6X26 - chains J and Q of the 9 polymer chains in the assembly; structure by electron microscopy, 4.10 A resolution (low resolution: residue-level contacts below are approximate; hydrogen-bond / salt-bridge calls are withheld).

== Chain J ==
Protein: DNA-directed RNA polymerase subunit beta'
Source organism: Escherichia coli
Notes: EC 2.7.7.6
Reference sequence: A0A4S1NBU2 (A0A4S1NBU2_ECOLX); residues 1-1407 here = UniProt positions 1-1407
Sequence (1407 residues; each row starts with the number of its first residue):
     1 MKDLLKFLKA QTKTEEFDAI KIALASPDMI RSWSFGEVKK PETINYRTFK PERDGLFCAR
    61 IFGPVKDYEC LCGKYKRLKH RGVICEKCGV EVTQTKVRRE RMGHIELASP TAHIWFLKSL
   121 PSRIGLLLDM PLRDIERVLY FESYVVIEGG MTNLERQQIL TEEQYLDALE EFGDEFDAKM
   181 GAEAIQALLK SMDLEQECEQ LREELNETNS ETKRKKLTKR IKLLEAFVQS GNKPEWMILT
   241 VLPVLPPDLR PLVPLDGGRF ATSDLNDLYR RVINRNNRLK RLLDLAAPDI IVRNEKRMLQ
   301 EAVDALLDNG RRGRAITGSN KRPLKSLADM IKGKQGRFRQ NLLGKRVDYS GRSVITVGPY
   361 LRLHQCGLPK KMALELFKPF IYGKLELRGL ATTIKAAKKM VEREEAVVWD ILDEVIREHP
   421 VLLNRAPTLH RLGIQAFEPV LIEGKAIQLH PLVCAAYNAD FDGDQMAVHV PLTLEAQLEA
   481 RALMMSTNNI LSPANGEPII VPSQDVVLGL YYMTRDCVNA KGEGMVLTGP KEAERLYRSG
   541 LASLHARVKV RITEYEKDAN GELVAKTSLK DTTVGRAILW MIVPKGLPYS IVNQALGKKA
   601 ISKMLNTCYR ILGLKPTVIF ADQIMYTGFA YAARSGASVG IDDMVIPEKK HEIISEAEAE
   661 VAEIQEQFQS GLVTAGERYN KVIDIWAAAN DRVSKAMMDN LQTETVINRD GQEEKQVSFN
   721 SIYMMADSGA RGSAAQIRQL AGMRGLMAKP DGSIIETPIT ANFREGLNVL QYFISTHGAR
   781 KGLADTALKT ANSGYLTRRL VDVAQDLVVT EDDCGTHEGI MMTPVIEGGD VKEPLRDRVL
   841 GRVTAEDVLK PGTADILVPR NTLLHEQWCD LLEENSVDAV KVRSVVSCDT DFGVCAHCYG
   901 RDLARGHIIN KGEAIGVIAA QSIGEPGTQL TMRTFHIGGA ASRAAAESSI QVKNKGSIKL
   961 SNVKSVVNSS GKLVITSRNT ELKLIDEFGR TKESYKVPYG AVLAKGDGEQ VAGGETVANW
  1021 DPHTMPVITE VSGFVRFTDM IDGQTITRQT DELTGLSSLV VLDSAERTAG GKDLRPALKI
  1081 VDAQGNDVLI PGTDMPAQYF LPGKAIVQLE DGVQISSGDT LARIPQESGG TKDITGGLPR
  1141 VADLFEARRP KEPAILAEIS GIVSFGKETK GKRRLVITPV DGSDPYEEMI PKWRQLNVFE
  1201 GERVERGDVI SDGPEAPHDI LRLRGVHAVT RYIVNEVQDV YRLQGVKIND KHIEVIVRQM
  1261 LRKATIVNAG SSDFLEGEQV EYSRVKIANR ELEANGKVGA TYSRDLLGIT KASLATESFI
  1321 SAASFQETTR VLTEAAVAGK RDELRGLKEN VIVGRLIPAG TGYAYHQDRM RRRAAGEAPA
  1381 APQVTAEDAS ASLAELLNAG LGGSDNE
Disordered / not traced: 1-15, 934-947, 1127-1134, 1374-1407
Differences from the reference sequence: conflict Val1384 (Met in A0A4S1NBU2)
Ion coordination: Zn2+ site 1: Cys72, Cys85, Cys88; Mg2+: Asp460, Asp462, Asp464 (shared with 1 residue of chain R); Zn2+ site 2: Cys814, Cys888, Cys895, Cys898

== Chain Q ==
Molecule: 64-nt DNA strand
Sequence (64 nucleotides; numbered 201 to 264; the number before each row is that of its first residue):
   201 CCCAACGGCA CCGCTGCAAG GAATAGGATA CTTGCGGGCT AGGCTCTTAT GGCGGCGAAT
   261 ACCC
Disordered / not traced: 201-209, 242-247

== Interface between chain J and chain Q ==
Contacting residue pairs - 11 pairs, chain J then chain Q:
  Asn45(J) - DC239(Q)
  Arg47(J) - DG238(Q)
  Arg47(J) - DC239(Q)
  Leu120(J) - DA258(Q)
  Pro121(J) - DA258(Q)
  Lys219(J) - DA258(Q)
  Arg314(J) - DT248(Q)
  Lys321(J) - DA249(Q)
  Arg1148(J) - DG255(Q)
  Arg1148(J) - DC256(Q)
  Lys1170(J) - DC264(Q)
Other interface residues (no listed pair), chain J (14 interface residues in all): Glu42, Pro131, Arg133, Lys216, Arg259
Other interface residues (no listed pair), chain Q (11 interface residues in all): DT240, DA259, DT260

== In short ==
Chain J and chain Q form an interface of 14 and 11 residues respectively. Cys72(J), Cys85(J) and Cys88(J)
coordinate Zn2+ site 1. The Mg2+ site is built by Asp460(J), Asp462(J) and Asp464(J).
Here chain J is DNA-directed RNA polymerase subunit beta' (Escherichia coli) and chain Q is a 64-nt DNA
strand. Entry 6X26 (Mfd-bound E.coli RNA polymerase elongation complex - L1 state) was determined by electron
microscopy, deposited together with 6X2F, 6X2N, 6X43, 6X4W, 6X4Y and 6X50.
